Entry 4C8Q (X-ray diffraction, 3.70 A resolution); this record covers chains A and B of the 8 polymer chains in the assembly.

== Chain A ==
Protein: Sm-like protein LSM1
Source organism: Saccharomyces cerevisiae
UniProtKB: P47017 (LSM1_YEAST); residues 45-145 here = UniProt positions 45-145
Sequence (101 residues; numbered 45 to 145; the number before each row is that of its first residue):
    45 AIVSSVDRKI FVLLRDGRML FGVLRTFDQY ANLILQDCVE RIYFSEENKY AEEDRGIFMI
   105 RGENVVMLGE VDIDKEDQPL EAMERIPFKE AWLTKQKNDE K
Not modelled in the structure: 45-49, 144-145

== Chain B ==
Protein: U6 snrna-associated sm-like protein LSM2
Source organism: Saccharomyces cerevisiae
UniProtKB: P38203 (LSM2_YEAST); numbering as in UniProt (aligned over 2-95)
Sequence (105 residues; numbered -9 to 95; the number before each row is that of its first residue; numbers below 1 keep their minus sign (Ser-9 is residue -9)):
    -9 SENLYFQGSG SLFFSFFKTL VDQEVVVELK NDIEIKGTLQ SVDQFLNLKL DNISCTDEKK
    51 YPHLGSVRNI FIRGSTVRYV YLNKNMVDTN LLQDATRREV MTERK
Not modelled in the structure: 95
Differences from the reference sequence: expression tag (-9 to 1)
Ion coordination: Co2+: Arg68 (shared with 2 residues of chain C)

== Chain A / chain B interface ==
Residue-residue contacts (23):
  Phe55(A) with Ile60(B), hydrophobic
  Met63(A) with Pro52(B), hydrophobic
  Tyr74(A) with Arg63(B)
  Ala75(A) with Phe61(B), hydrophobic
  Tyr87(A) with Pro52(B), hydrophobic
  Val109(A) with Arg63(B)
  Val110(A) with Ile62(B); Arg63(B), hydrogen bond (backbone-backbone); Thr66(B)
  Met111(A) with Ile25(B), hydrophobic; Ile60(B), hydrophobic; Phe61(B)
  Leu112(A) with Ile60(B); Phe61(B), hydrogen bond (backbone-backbone)
  Gly113(A) with Asn59(B); Ile60(B)
  Glu114(A) with Val57(B)
  Val115(A) with Leu54(B), hydrophobic; Ser56(B)
  Asp116(A) with Ser56(B), hydrogen bond (backbone-side chain)
  Glu120(A) with His53(B); Leu54(B); Gly55(B), hydrogen bond (side chain-backbone)
Interface residues without a listed pair, chain A (17 interface residues in all): Leu57, Arg59, Gly106
Interface residues without a listed pair, chain B (17 interface residues in all): Leu19, Asn21, Ile23, Ser65

== In short ==
Chain A and chain B each contribute 17 residues to their interface, with 4 hydrogen bonds. Polar contacts
include Asp116(A)-Ser56(B), Glu120(A)-Gly55(B) and Val110(A)-Arg63(B).
Here chain A is Sm-like protein LSM1 and chain B is U6 snrna-associated sm-like protein LSM2, both from
Saccharomyces cerevisiae. Entry 4C8Q (Crystal structure of the yeast Lsm1-7-Pat1 complex) was determined by
X-ray diffraction (same publication as 4C92).
